8ATP - chains A and B; structure by X-ray diffraction, 1.40 A resolution.

# Chain A
Molecule: 14-3-3 protein sigma
Source organism: Homo sapiens
Reference sequence: P31947 (1433S_HUMAN); residue numbers follow UniProt; this construct covers 1-231
Chain sequence (236 residues; numbered -4 to 231; the number before each row is that of its first residue; numbers below 1 keep their minus sign (Gly-4 is residue -4)):
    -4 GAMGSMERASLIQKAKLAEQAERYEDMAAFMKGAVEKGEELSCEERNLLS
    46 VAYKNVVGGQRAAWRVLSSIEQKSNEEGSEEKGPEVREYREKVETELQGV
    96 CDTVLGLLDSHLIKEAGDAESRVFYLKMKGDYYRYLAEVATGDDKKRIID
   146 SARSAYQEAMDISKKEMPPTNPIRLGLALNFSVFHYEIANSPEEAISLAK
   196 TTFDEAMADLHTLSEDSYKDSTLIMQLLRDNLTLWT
Differences from the reference sequence: expression tag (-4 to 0)
UniProt features mapped onto this chain:
  - site (Interaction with phosphoserine on interacting protein): Arg56, Arg129
  - modified residue (Phosphoserine): Ser5, Ser74
Covalently attached groups: compound O0O linked to Cys38
Bound ions: Mg2+ site 1 near Glu2 (its only coordinating residue here); Mg2+ site 2 near Glu39 (its only coordinating residue here); Mg2+ site 3 near Glu89 (its only coordinating residue here)
Residues lining bound ligands: O0O (2-chloranyl-N-[[1-[4-[(4-chlorophenyl)amino]piperidin-4-yl]carbonylpiperidin-4-yl]methyl]ethanamide): Arg41, Asn42, Phe119, Lys122, Pro167, Ile168, Gly171, Leu172, Leu218, Ile219
Reported in the primary citation:
  - binding site for O0O: Cys38, Asn42, Lys122

# Chain B
Molecule: Estrogen receptor
Reference sequence: P03372 (ESR1_HUMAN); residues 591-595 here = UniProt positions 591-595
Chain sequence (5 residues; each row starts with the number of its first residue):
   591 FPATV
Modified / non-standard residues: Thr594 (phosphothreonine; TPO)
Reported in the primary citation:
  - post-translational modification sites: Thr594 (citing earlier work)

# How chain A and chain B interact
Pairs across the interface - 20 pairs, chain A then chain B:
  Lys49(A) - Thr594(B)
  Lys49(A) - Val595(B)
  Arg56(A) - Thr594(B)
  Arg60(A) - Phe591(B)
  Lys122(A) - Val595(B)  hydrogen bond (side chain-backbone)
  Arg129(A) - Thr594(B)
  Tyr130(A) - Thr594(B)
  Gly171(A) - Val595(B)
  Leu174(A) - Ala593(B)
  Leu174(A) - Thr594(B)
  Leu174(A) - Val595(B)  hydrophobic
  Asn175(A) - Thr594(B)
  Asn175(A) - Val595(B)  hydrogen bond (side chain-backbone)
  Val178(A) - Pro592(B)  hydrophobic
  Val178(A) - Ala593(B)
  Val178(A) - Thr594(B)
  Leu222(A) - Val595(B)  hydrophobic
  Asn226(A) - Pro592(B)
  Asn226(A) - Ala593(B)  hydrogen bond (side chain-backbone)
  Trp230(A) - Pro592(B)  hydrophobic
Also at the interface, not in a pair above, chain A (16 interface residues in all): Asp126, Glu182, Leu229

# Summary
16 residues of chain A and 5 residues of chain B are in contact, with 3 hydrogen bonds. Polar pairs include
Lys122(A)-Val595(B), Asn175(A)-Val595(B) and Asn226(A)-Ala593(B). Covalently linked compound O0O: at Cys38(A).
The paper reports a binding site for O0O at Cys38(A), Asn42(A) and Lys122(A); a modification site at
Thr594(B).
Chain A is 14-3-3 protein sigma (Homo sapiens) and chain B is Estrogen receptor; the structure, Small molecule
stabilizer (1075481) for ERalpha and 14-3-3, was determined by X-ray diffraction, deposited together with
8AI0, 8ALR, 8ALT, 8ALV, 8ALW, 8AM7 and 32 further entries.
